PDB entry 3B44 | X-ray diffraction, 1.70 A resolution | chain A

Chain A:
Name: glpG
Source organism: Escherichia coli
Notes: fragment: core TM fragment, residues 91-270
Reference sequence: P09391 (GLPG_ECOLI); residues 91-270 here = UniProt positions 91-270
Chain sequence (180 residues; numbered 91 to 270; the number before each row is that of its first residue):
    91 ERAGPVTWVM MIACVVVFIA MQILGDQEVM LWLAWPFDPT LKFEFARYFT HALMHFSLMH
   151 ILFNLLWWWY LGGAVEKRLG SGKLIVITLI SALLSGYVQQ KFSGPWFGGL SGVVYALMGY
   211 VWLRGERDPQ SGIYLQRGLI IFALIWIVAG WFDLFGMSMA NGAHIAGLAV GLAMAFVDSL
Differences from the reference sequence: engineered mutation Ala-136 (Trp in P09391)
Swiss-Prot annotation at these positions:
  - active site: Ser-201 (Nucleophile), His-254
  - mutagenesis: Asn-154 (N154A: Reduced catalytic activity), Gly-199 (G199C: Loss of catalytic activity), Ser-201 (S201A/C: Loss of catalytic activity), His-254 (H254A/C: Loss of catalytic activity)
Reported in the primary citation:
  - catalytic residues: Ser-201
  - mutagenesis - R137A: decreased catalytic activity

Summary:
From UniProt: active-site residues Ser-201 and His-254 and 4 mutagenesis sites. From the paper: the catalytic
residue Ser-201; R137A reduces catalytic activity.
Chain A is glpG (Escherichia coli); the structure, Crystal structure of GlpG W136A mutant, was determined by
X-ray diffraction together with 3B45 from the same study.
